Entry 7PZA (X-ray diffraction, 2.72 A resolution); this record covers chains A and D of the 6 polymer chains in the assembly.

Chain A:
Molecule: Putative cAMP-binding protein-catabolite gene activator
Source organism: Sinorhizobium meliloti 1021
UniProtKB: Q92SD2 (Q92SD2_RHIME); numbering as in UniProt (aligned over 1-234)
Chain sequence (244 residues; row label = number of the first residue in the row):
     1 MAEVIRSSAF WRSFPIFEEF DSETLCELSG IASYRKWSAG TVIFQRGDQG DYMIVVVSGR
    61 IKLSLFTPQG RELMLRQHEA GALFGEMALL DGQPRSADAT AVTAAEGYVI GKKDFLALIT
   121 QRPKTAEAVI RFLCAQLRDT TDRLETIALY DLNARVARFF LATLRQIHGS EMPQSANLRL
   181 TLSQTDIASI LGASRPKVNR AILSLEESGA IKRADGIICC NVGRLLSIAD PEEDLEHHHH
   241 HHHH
Unresolved in the structure: 1-7, 233-244
Differences from the reference sequence: expression tag (235-244)
Ligand contacts:
  - adenosine-3',5'-cyclic-monophosphate (CMP), molecule 1: Phe44, Leu63, Leu75, Arg76, Leu83, Phe84, Gly85, Glu86, Met87, Ala88, Arg95, Ser96, Ala97, Gln136, Thr140
  - adenosine-3',5'-cyclic-monophosphate (CMP), molecule 2: Leu137, Arg138, Thr141
From the paper describing this entry:
  - self-association interface (contacts with another copy of this molecule): Pro123 to Leu149
  - binding site for adenosine-3',5'-cyclic-monophosphate: Gly85, Glu86, Arg95, Ser96, Thr140, Thr141
  - binding site for the 14-nt DNA strand (chain D): Gln184, Arg195, Asn199
  - binding site for the 18-nt DNA strand: Leu152, Ser194, Lys197

Chain D:
Molecule: 14-nt DNA strand
Sequence (14 nucleotides; row label = number of the first residue in the row):
     1 GCGAGTAATG TTAC

Interface between chain A and chain D:
Pairs across the interface (17):
  Ser183(A) - DA8(D)  phosphate contact
  Ser183(A) - DT9(D)  phosphate contact
  Gln184(A) - DT9(D)  hydrogen bond to the phosphate
  Gln184(A) - DG10(D)  hydrogen bond to the phosphate
  Arg195(A) - DT9(D)  base contact
  Arg195(A) - DG10(D)  hydrogen bond to the base
  Arg195(A) - DT11(D)  hydrogen bond to the base
  Pro196(A) - DT11(D)  base contact
  Pro196(A) - DT12(D)  base contact
  Lys197(A) - DA13(D)  base contact
  Asn199(A) - DT9(D)  sugar contact
  Asn199(A) - DG10(D)  hydrogen bond to the phosphate
  Asn199(A) - DT11(D)  base contact
  Arg200(A) - DT11(D)  salt bridge to the phosphate
  Leu203(A) - DG10(D)  phosphate contact
  Leu203(A) - DT11(D)  phosphate contact
  Arg213(A) - DG10(D)  salt bridge to the phosphate
Other interface residues (no listed pair), chain A (10 interface residues in all): Thr185

Summary:
Chain A and chain D form an interface of 10 and 6 residues respectively, with 5 hydrogen bonds and 2 salt
bridges. Polar contacts include Arg195(A)-DG10(D), Arg195(A)-DT11(D) and Gln184(A)-DT9(D). From the paper: a
binding site for adenosine-3',5'-cyclic-monophosphate at Gly85(A), Glu86(A) and Arg95(A) among others; a
binding site for the 14-nt DNA strand (chain D) at Gln184(A), Arg195(A) and Asn199(A).
Here chain A is Putative cAMP-binding protein-catabolite gene activator (Sinorhizobium meliloti 1021) and
chain D is a 14-nt DNA strand. Entry 7PZA (Structure of the Clr-cAMP-DNA complex) was determined by X-ray
diffraction (same publication as 7PZB).
